Entry 9FIK (X-ray diffraction, 1.86 A resolution); this record covers chains B and C of the 3 polymer chains in the assembly.

== Chain B ==
Molecule: NTF30037 Heavy Chain
From: Homo sapiens
Sequence (237 residues; numbered -1 to 235; the number before each row is that of its first residue; numbers below 1 keep their minus sign (Glu-1 is residue -1)):
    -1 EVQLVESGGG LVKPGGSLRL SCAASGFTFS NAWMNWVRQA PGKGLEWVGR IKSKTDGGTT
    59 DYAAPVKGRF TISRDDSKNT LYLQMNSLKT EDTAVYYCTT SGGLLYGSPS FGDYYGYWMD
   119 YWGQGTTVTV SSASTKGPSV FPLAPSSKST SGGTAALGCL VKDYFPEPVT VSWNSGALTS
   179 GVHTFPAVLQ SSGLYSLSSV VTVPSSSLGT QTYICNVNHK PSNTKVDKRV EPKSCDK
Disordered / not traced: 145-148, 233-235
Disulfides: Cys20-Cys96, Cys157-Cys213

== Chain C ==
Molecule: NTF30037 Light Chain
From: Homo sapiens
Sequence (214 residues; row label = number of the first residue in the row):
     3 QSVLTQPPSV SVAPGQTARI TCGGSSVGRK SVHWYQQSPG QAPVLVVYDD SDRPSGIPER
    63 FSGSNSGDTA TLTISRVEVG DEADYYCQVW DIDSDHVVFG GGTKVTVLGQ PKAAPSVTLF
   123 PPSSEELQAN KATLVCLISD FYPGAVTVAW KADSSPVKAG VETTTPSKQS NNKYAASSYL
   183 SLTPEQWKSH RSYSCQVTHE GSTVEKTVAP TECS
Disordered / not traced: 213-216
Disulfides: Cys24-Cys89, Cys138-Cys197
Bound ions: Na+ near Glu202 (its only coordinating residue here)

== Chain B / chain C interface ==
Pairs across the interface - 80 pairs, chain B then chain C:
  Gln37(B) - Gln39(C)  hydrogen bond
  Gln37(B) - Tyr88(C)  hydrogen bond
  Lys41(B) - Tyr88(C)
  Gly42(B) - Tyr88(C)
  Leu43(B) - Pro45(C)  hydrophobic
  Leu43(B) - Tyr88(C)  hydrophobic
  Leu43(B) - Phe101(C)
  Trp45(B) - Val99(C)
  Arg48(B) - Trp92(C)
  Ala61(B) - His98(C)
  Ala62(B) - Gln3(C)
  Ala62(B) - His98(C)
  Tyr95(B) - Gln39(C)  hydrogen bond
  Tyr95(B) - Gln43(C)
  Tyr95(B) - Ala44(C)  hydrophobic
  Tyr95(B) - Pro45(C)
  Ser108(B) - Lys32(C)  hydrogen bond (backbone-side chain)
  Phe109(B) - Lys32(C)  hydrogen bond (backbone-side chain)
  Asp111(B) - Lys32(C)  hydrogen bond (backbone-side chain)
  Tyr112(B) - Gly30(C)
  Tyr112(B) - Arg31(C)
  Tyr112(B) - Lys32(C)
  Tyr112(B) - Ser33(C)  hydrogen bond (backbone-backbone)
  Tyr112(B) - Asp52(C)  hydrogen bond
  Tyr112(B) - Asn67(C)
  Tyr113(B) - Ser33(C)
  Tyr113(B) - Asp51(C)
  Gly114(B) - Ser33(C)
  Gly114(B) - His35(C)  hydrogen bond (backbone-side chain)
  Gly114(B) - Asp51(C)  hydrogen bond (backbone-side chain)
  Tyr115(B) - His35(C)  hydrogen bond (backbone-side chain)
  Tyr115(B) - Trp92(C)  hydrophobic
  Tyr115(B) - Val99(C)  hydrophobic
  Trp116(B) - His35(C)
  Trp116(B) - Tyr37(C)
  Trp116(B) - Leu47(C)
  Trp116(B) - Tyr50(C)  hydrophobic
  Trp116(B) - Asp51(C)
  Met117(B) - Tyr37(C)  hydrogen bond (backbone-side chain)
  Met117(B) - Leu47(C)
  Met117(B) - Val99(C)  hydrophobic
  Asp118(B) - Leu47(C)
  Trp120(B) - Tyr37(C)
  Trp120(B) - Pro45(C)
  Trp120(B) - Phe101(C)  hydrophobic
  Gly121(B) - Ala44(C)
  Gln122(B) - Gln43(C)
  Gln122(B) - Ala44(C)  hydrogen bond (side chain-backbone)
  Phe139(B) - Ser125(C)
  Phe139(B) - Glu128(C)
  Pro140(B) - Ser125(C)
  Pro140(B) - Glu127(C)
  Leu141(B) - Phe122(C)  hydrophobic
  Ala142(B) - Phe122(C)
  Ala154(B) - Phe122(C)
  Leu158(B) - Thr135(C)
  Leu158(B) - Tyr181(C)  hydrophobic
  Lys160(B) - Glu128(C)  salt bridge
  Lys160(B) - Lys133(C)
  Lys160(B) - Thr135(C)
  His181(B) - Gln171(C)  hydrogen bond
  His181(B) - Ala177(C)
  Phe183(B) - Leu139(C)  hydrophobic
  Phe183(B) - Ile140(C)
  Phe183(B) - Ala177(C)  hydrophobic
  Phe183(B) - Ala178(C)
  Pro184(B) - Ser169(C)
  Pro184(B) - Ser179(C)
  Ala185(B) - Thr166(C)
  Val186(B) - Glu164(C)
  Val186(B) - Thr166(C)
  Val186(B) - Tyr181(C)  hydrophobic
  Gln188(B) - Glu164(C)
  Ser189(B) - Glu164(C)  hydrogen bond (backbone-side chain)
  Leu195(B) - Tyr181(C)
  Ser196(B) - Val137(C)
  Ser196(B) - Leu139(C)
  Ser196(B) - Tyr181(C)  hydrogen bond
  Val198(B) - Leu139(C)  hydrophobic
  Lys226(B) - Glu127(C)  salt bridge
Also at the interface, not in a pair above, chain B (48 interface residues in all): Val35, Glu44, Val138, Leu155, Gly156, Asp161, Leu187, Ser194
Also at the interface, not in a pair above, chain C (43 interface residues in all): Gln90, Gly103, Thr120, Ser141, Thr165

== Summary ==
48 residues of chain B face 43 of chain C across their interface; the contacts include 16 hydrogen bonds and 2
salt bridges. Polar pairs include Lys160(B)-Glu128(C), Lys226(B)-Glu127(C) and Gln37(B)-Gln39(C).
Here chain B is NTF30037 Heavy Chain and chain C is NTF30037 Light Chain, both from Homo sapiens. Entry 9FIK
(Structure of the FAB fragment of the Antibody NTF30037 in complex with NTF3) was determined by X-ray
diffraction.
